PDB entry 9BDH | X-ray diffraction, 3.00 A resolution | chains L and C of the 3 polymer chains in the assembly

Chain L:
Protein: Fab 45.1 Light Chain
Source organism: Mus musculus
Notes: antibody fragment or engineered binder
Chain sequence (218 residues; each row starts with the number of its first residue):
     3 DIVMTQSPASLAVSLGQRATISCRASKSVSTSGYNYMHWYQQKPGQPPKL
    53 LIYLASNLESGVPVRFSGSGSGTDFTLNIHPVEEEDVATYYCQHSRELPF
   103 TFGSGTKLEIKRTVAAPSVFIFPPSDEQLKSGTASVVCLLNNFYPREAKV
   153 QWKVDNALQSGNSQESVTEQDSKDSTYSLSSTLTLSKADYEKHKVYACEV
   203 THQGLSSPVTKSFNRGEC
Cystine bridges: Cys25-Cys94, Cys140-Cys200

Chain C:
Protein: GT10.2
Source organism: Mus musculus
Chain sequence (153 residues; row label = number of the first residue in the row):
     4 VTQEDIIRALASPLIKDGMVDEDFAEYVIARENRSPTGLQAKGVGVAIPH
    54 TLGDYVRDNAISVGILDKPVNFSGWYQSPDPVPVRVVFMLAGRTWDDIVI
   104 VLKWIKDVILDEEFMKRLLNMSDEEIYRQIYTRISKAPNLSGINFSREYV
   154 RHL
Covalent attachments: N-acetylglucosamine (NAG) linked to Asn74

How chain L and chain C interact:
Contacting residue pairs - 9 pairs, chain L then chain C:
  Thr33(L) - Glu25(C)
  Tyr36(L) - Lys19(C)  hydrogen bond (side chain-backbone)
  Tyr36(L) - Asp20(C)
  Tyr36(L) - Gly21(C)
  Tyr38(L) - Gly21(C)
  Tyr38(L) - Arg60(C)  hydrogen bond
  Ser97(L) - Arg60(C)  hydrogen bond (backbone-side chain)
  Arg98(L) - Arg60(C)  hydrogen bond (backbone-side chain)
  Leu100(L) - Arg96(C)
Interface residues without a listed pair, chain L (7 interface residues in all): Ser34
Interface residues without a listed pair, chain C (8 interface residues in all): Asp24, Asp57

Overview:
Chain L and chain C form an interface of 7 and 8 residues respectively; the contacts include 4 hydrogen bonds.
Polar pairs include Tyr36(L)-Lys19(C), Tyr38(L)-Arg60(C) and Ser97(L)-Arg60(C). N-acetylglucosamine is
covalently linked to Asn74(C).
Chain L is Fab 45.1 Light Chain and chain C is GT10.2, both from Mus musculus; the structure, Crystal
structure of HIV-1 MPER scaffold in complex with antibody Fab Ab45.1, was determined by X-ray diffraction
together with 9BDI from the same study.
